6N4C - chains A and b of the 8 polymer chains in the assembly; structure by electron microscopy, 17.00 A resolution (very low resolution: no residue pairs are listed; an interface is given only as per-side residue counts).

== Chain A ==
Molecule: DNA-directed RNA polymerase subunit alpha
Source organism: Escherichia coli K-12
Notes: EC 2.7.7.6
UniProt: P0A7Z4 (RPOA_ECOLI); residues 6-321 here = UniProt positions 6-321
Chain sequence (316 residues; each row starts with the number of its first residue):
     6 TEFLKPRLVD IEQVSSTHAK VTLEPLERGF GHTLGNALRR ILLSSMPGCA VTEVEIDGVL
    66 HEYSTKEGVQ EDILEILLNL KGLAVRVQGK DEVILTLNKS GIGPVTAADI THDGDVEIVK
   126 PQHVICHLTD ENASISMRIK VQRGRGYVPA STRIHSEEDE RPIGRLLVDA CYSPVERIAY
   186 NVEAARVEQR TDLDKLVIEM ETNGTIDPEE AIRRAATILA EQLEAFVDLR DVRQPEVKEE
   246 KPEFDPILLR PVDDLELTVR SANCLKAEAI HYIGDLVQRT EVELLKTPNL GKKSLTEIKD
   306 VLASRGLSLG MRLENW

== Chain b ==
Molecule: 94-nt DNA strand
Sequence (94 nucleotides; row label = number of the first residue in the row; the depositors numbered this strand downwards along its sequence, so these rows (ascending numbers) run in the REVERSE of the deposited 5'-to-3' order):
    1B T
    2B T
    3B A
    4B G
    5B A
    6B T
    7B A
    8B G
    9B T
   10B G
   11B G
   12B C
   13B G
   14B T
   15B T
   16B C
   17B C
   18B C
   19B T
   20B A
   21B T
   22B T
   23B T
   24B A
   25B T
   26B A
   27B G
   28B A
   29B T
   30B T
   31B G
   32B T
   33B G
   34B G
   35B C
   36B A
   37B C
   38B G
   39B C
   40B A
   41B C
   42B A
   43B A
   44B C
   45B T
   46B G
   47B A
   48B T
   49B A
   50B A
   51B A
   52B A
   53B T
   54B G
   55B G
   56B A
   57B G
   58B A
   59B C
   60B C
   61B G
   62B C
   63B C
   64B A
   65B C
   66B T
   67B A
   68B T
   69B T
   70B A
   71B C
   72B C
   73B A
   74B A
   75B C
   76B G
   77B T
   78B A
   79B C
   80B A
   81B T
   82B G
   83B A
   84B T
   85B T
   86B C
   87B C
   88B T
   89B C
   90B C
   91B A
   92B A
   93B C
   94B A

== Interface between chain A and chain b ==
At this resolution (17 A) residue pairs are not listed: 13 residues of chain A and 9 of chain b lie at the interface.

== In short ==
13 residues of chain A face 9 of chain b across their interface.
Chain A is DNA-directed RNA polymerase subunit alpha (Escherichia coli K-12) and chain b is a 94-nt DNA
strand; the structure, EM structure of the DNA wrapping in bacterial open transcription initiation complex,
was determined by electron microscopy.
